4F6N - chains A and E of the 3 polymer chains in the assembly; structure by X-ray diffraction, 2.80 A resolution.

[Chain A]
Molecule: Transcriptional regulator Kaiso
Organism: Homo sapiens
Notes: fragment: zinc finger DNA binding domain
UniProt: Q86T24 (KAISO_HUMAN); numbering as in UniProt (aligned over 472-604)
Amino-acid sequence (133 residues; row label = number of the first residue in the row):
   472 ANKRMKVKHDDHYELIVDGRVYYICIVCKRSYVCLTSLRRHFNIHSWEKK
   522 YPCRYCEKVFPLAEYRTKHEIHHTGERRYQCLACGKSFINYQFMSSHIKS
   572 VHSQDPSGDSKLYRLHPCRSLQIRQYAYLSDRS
Unresolved in the structure: 472-480, 601-604
Ion coordination: Zn2+ site 1: Cys496, Cys499, His512, His516; Zn2+ site 2: Cys524, Cys527, His540, His544; Zn2+ site 3: Cys552, Cys555, His568, His573
UniProt features mapped onto this chain:
  - zinc finger: Tyr494 to His516 (C2H2-type 1), Tyr522 to His544 (C2H2-type 2), Tyr550 to His573 (C2H2-type 3)
  - cross-link (Glycyl lysine isopeptide (Lys-Gly)): Lys474 (interchain with G-Cter in SUMO2), Lys479 (interchain with G-Cter in SUMO2), Lys539 (interchain with G-Cter in SUMO2), Lys570 (interchain with G-Cter in SUMO2), Lys582 (interchain with G-Cter in SUMO2)
  - mutagenesis: Cys552 (C552R: Abrogates both sequence-specific and methylation-dependent DNA-binding)
From the paper describing this entry:
  - conformationally variable residues (order/disorder transition): Gln575 to Ser604
  - self-association interface (contacts with another copy of this molecule); pairs are residue here / residue on that copy: Glu547-Arg590 (hydrogen bond)
  - contacts within the chain: Glu547-Ser591 (backbone contact), Arg595-Tyr597 (hydrogen bond)
  - binding site for the 19-nt DNA strand (chain E): Thr507, Arg511, Arg549, Tyr550, Tyr562, Tyr584, Leu586, Arg595
  - binding site for the 19-nt DNA strand: Cys505, Thr507, Arg511, Leu533, Gln563, Tyr597, Ala598, Tyr599
  - specificity-determining residues: Arg511, Leu533, Glu535

[Chain E]
Molecule: 19-nt DNA strand
Sequence (19 nucleotides; numbered 20 to 38; the number before each row is that of its first residue):
    20 CGTATAGACGCGGTGACAC
Unresolved in the structure: 20
Modified residues: 5CM (5-methyl-2'-deoxy-cytidine-5'-monophosphate) at position 28; 5CM (5-methyl-2'-deoxy-cytidine-5'-monophosphate) at position 30

[Chain A / chain E interface]
Pairs across the interface - 24 pairs, chain A then chain E:
  Thr507(A) - 5CM_28(E)  base contact
  Arg511(A) - 5CM_28(E)  base contact
  Arg511(A) - DG29(E)  hydrogen bond to the base
  Arg511(A) - 5CM_30(E)  base contact
  Lys520(A) - DA27(E)  salt bridge to the phosphate
  Tyr522(A) - 5CM_28(E)  hydrogen bond to the phosphate
  Ala534(A) - 5CM_28(E)  sugar contact
  Glu535(A) - DG29(E)  phosphate contact
  Glu535(A) - 5CM_30(E)  hydrogen bond to the base
  Thr538(A) - DG29(E)  hydrogen bond to the phosphate
  Arg549(A) - 5CM_30(E)  salt bridge to the phosphate
  Tyr550(A) - DG31(E)  hydrogen bond to the phosphate
  Tyr562(A) - DG31(E)  sugar contact
  Tyr562(A) - DG32(E)  hydrogen bond to the phosphate
  Ser578(A) - DG32(E)  phosphate contact
  Ser578(A) - DT33(E)  phosphate contact
  Tyr584(A) - DG31(E)  hydrogen bond to the phosphate
  Leu586(A) - 5CM_30(E)  phosphate contact
  Arg595(A) - DA27(E)  hydrogen bond to the base
  Arg595(A) - 5CM_28(E)  hydrogen bond to the sugar
  Arg595(A) - DG29(E)  sugar contact
  Tyr597(A) - DG29(E)  hydrogen bond to the sugar
  Tyr599(A) - 5CM_30(E)  sugar contact
  Leu600(A) - 5CM_30(E)  phosphate contact
Interface residues without a listed pair, chain A (20 interface residues in all): Arg501, Pro577, Ile594
Interface residues without a listed pair, chain E (9 interface residues in all): DG26, DC36

[Summary]
Chain A and chain E form an interface of 20 and 9 residues respectively, with 10 hydrogen bonds and 2 salt
bridges. Polar pairs include Arg511(A)-DG29(E), Glu535(A)-5CM_30(E) and Arg595(A)-DA27(E). From the paper: a
binding site for the 19-nt DNA strand (chain E) at Thr507(A), Arg511(A) and Arg549(A) among others; a binding
site for the 19-nt DNA strand at Cys505(A), Thr507(A) and Arg511(A) among others.
Here chain A is Transcriptional regulator Kaiso (Homo sapiens) and chain E is a 19-nt DNA strand. Entry 4F6N
(Crystal structure of Kaiso zinc finger DNA binding protein in complex with methylated CpG site DNA) was
determined by X-ray diffraction (same publication as 4F6M).
